6RO6 - chains A and C; structure by X-ray diffraction, 1.41 A resolution.

== Chain A (and C) ==
Name: HTH-type transcriptional regulator DdrOC
From: Deinococcus deserti
Notes: chain C of this document is another copy of the same molecule, construct and numbering; everything in this record applies to it too
UniProtKB: C1CYP4 (DDROC_DEIDV); residues 73-129 here = UniProt positions 73-129
Amino-acid sequence (58 residues; numbered 72 to 129; the number before each row is that of its first residue):
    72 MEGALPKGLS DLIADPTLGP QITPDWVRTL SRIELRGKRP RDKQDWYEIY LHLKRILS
Unresolved in the structure: 72 (chain C: 72-73)
Construct notes: initiating methionine (72)
From the paper describing this entry:
  - self-association interface (contacts with another copy of this molecule); pairs are residue here / residue on that copy: Asp-96/Arg-107 (salt bridge), Arg-103/Glu-105, Glu-119/His-123 (salt bridge), Arg-126/Glu-119 (salt bridge)
  - contacts within the chain: Trp-97/Tyr-121
  - mutagenesis - Y121A: abolished growth
  - mutagenesis - D96R, R107D, E119A, E119A/H123A: unchanged growth
  - mutagenesis - D96R: increased expression
  - mutagenesis - D96R: decreased binding to DNA

== How chain A and chain C interact ==
Pairs across the interface (31):
  Asp-96(A) / Leu-106(C)
  Asp-96(A) / Arg-107(C)  salt bridge
  Trp-97(A) / Leu-106(C)  hydrophobic
  Thr-100(A) / Glu-105(C)  hydrogen bond (side chain-backbone)
  Thr-100(A) / Leu-106(C)
  Arg-103(A) / Arg-103(C)  hydrogen bond (side chain-backbone)
  Glu-105(A) / Thr-100(C)  hydrogen bond (backbone-side chain)
  Glu-105(A) / Arg-103(C)  hydrogen bond (backbone-side chain)
  Leu-106(A) / Asp-96(C)
  Leu-106(A) / Trp-97(C)  hydrophobic
  Leu-106(A) / Thr-100(C)
  Leu-106(A) / Leu-128(C)
  Arg-107(A) / Asp-96(C)  salt bridge
  Lys-109(A) / Ile-127(C)
  Lys-109(A) / Leu-128(C)
  Lys-109(A) / Ser-129(C)
  Arg-110(A) / Leu-128(C)
  Pro-111(A) / Leu-128(C)
  Glu-119(A) / His-123(C)  salt bridge
  Ile-120(A) / Leu-124(C)  hydrophobic
  Ile-120(A) / Ile-127(C)  hydrophobic
  His-123(A) / Glu-119(C)  salt bridge
  His-123(A) / His-123(C)  hydrogen bond
  Leu-124(A) / Ile-104(C)  hydrophobic
  Leu-124(A) / Ile-120(C)  hydrophobic
  Ile-127(A) / Glu-119(C)
  Ile-127(A) / Ile-120(C)  hydrophobic
  Leu-128(A) / Leu-106(C)  hydrophobic
  Leu-128(A) / Arg-110(C)
  Leu-128(A) / Pro-111(C)
  Ser-129(A) / Arg-112(C)  hydrogen bond
Interface residues without a listed pair, chain A (18 interface residues in all): Ile-104
Interface residues without a listed pair, chain C (20 interface residues in all): Lys-109, Asp-116

== In short ==
The interface between chain A and chain C involves 18 residues on one side and 20 on the other; the contacts
include 6 hydrogen bonds and 4 salt bridges. Polar pairs include Asp-96(A)/Arg-107(C), Glu-119(A)/His-123(C)
and Thr-100(A)/Glu-105(C). The paper reports that Y121A of chain A abolishes growth; a self-association
interface involving Asp-96(A), Arg-103(A) and Glu-105(A) among others; 5 substitutions were tested in all.
Both chains are HTH-type transcriptional regulator DdrOC (Deinococcus deserti). Entry 6RO6 (Crystal structure
of the C-terminal dimerization domain of the essential repressor DdrO from radiation-resistant Deinococcus
bacteria ...) was determined by X-ray diffraction together with 6RMQ, 6RNX and 6RNZ from the same study.
